PDB entry 4CFN | X-ray diffraction, 2.20 A resolution | chains C and D

Chain C:
Protein: Cyclin-dependent kinase 2
Source organism: Homo sapiens
Notes: EC 2.7.11.22, 2.7.11.23
UniProtKB: P24941 (CDK2_HUMAN); residue numbers follow UniProt; this construct covers 1-298
Chain sequence (302 residues; numbered -3 to 298; the number before each row is that of its first residue; numbers below 1 keep their minus sign (Gly-3 is residue -3)):
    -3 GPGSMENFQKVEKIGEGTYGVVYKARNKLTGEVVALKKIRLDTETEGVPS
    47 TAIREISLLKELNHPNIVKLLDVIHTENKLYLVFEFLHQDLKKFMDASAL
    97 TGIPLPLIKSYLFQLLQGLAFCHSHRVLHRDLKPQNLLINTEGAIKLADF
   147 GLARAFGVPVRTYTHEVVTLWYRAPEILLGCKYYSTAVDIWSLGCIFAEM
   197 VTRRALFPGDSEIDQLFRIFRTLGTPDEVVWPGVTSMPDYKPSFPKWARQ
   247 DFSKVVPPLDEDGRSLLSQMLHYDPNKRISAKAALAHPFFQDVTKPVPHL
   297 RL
Not modelled in the structure: -3, 295-298
Construct notes: expression tag (-3 to 0)
Modified positions: Thr160 (phosphothreonine; TPO)
Curated features (UniProtKB/Swiss-Prot):
  - active site: Asp127 (Proton acceptor)
  - binding site (ATP): Ile10 to Val18, Lys33, Glu81 to Leu83, Asp86, Lys129 to Asn132, Asp145
  - binding site (Mg(2+)): Asn132, Asp145
  - site (CDK7 binding): Lys9, Lys88, Lys89, Leu166
  - modified residue: Met1 (N-acetylmethionine), Lys6 (N6-acetyllysine), Thr14 (Phosphothreonine), Tyr15 (Phosphotyrosine), Tyr19 (Phosphotyrosine), Thr160 (Phosphothreonine)
  - natural variant: Pro45 (P45L: In a glioblastoma multiforme sample)
  - mutagenesis: Lys9 (K9F: Reduced phosphorylation by CAK), Thr14 (T14A: 2-fold increase in activity), Tyr15 (Y15F: 2-fold increase in activity), Lys88 to Lys89 (Reduced phosphorylation by CAK), Thr160 (T160A: Abolishes activity), Leu166 (L166R: Reduced phosphorylation by CAK and reduced kinase activity)
Residues lining bound ligands: JYM (6-(cyclohexylmethoxy)-8-(trifluoromethyl)-9H-purin-2-amine): Ile10, Gly11, Glu12, Gly13, Val18, Ala31, Val64, Phe80, Leu83, His84, Gln85, Asp86, Gln131, Leu134
What the authors report for this chain:
  - post-translational modification sites: Thr160
  - binding site for JYM: Lys33, Glu51, Phe80, Leu83, His84, Asp145

Chain D:
Protein: Cyclin-A2
Source organism: Homo sapiens
Notes: fragment: cdk-activating fragment, residues 175-432
UniProtKB: P20248 (CCNA2_HUMAN); residues 175-432 here = UniProt positions 175-432
Chain sequence (258 residues; row label = number of the first residue in the row):
   175 VPDYHEDIHTYLREMEVKCKPKVGYMKKQPDITNSMRAILVDWLVEVGEE
   225 YKLQNETLHLAVNYIDRFLSSMSVLRGKLQLVGTAAMLLASKFEEIYPPE
   275 VAEFVYITDDTYTKKQVLRMEHLVLKVLTFDLAAPTVNQFLTQYFLHQQP
   325 ANCKVESLAMFLGELSLIDADPYLKYLPSVIAGAAFHLALYTVTGQSWPE
   375 SLIRKTGYTLESLKPCLMDLHQTYLKAPQHAQQSIREKYKNSKYHGVSLL
   425 NPPETLNL
Not modelled in the structure: 175, 283-284

Interface between chain C and chain D:
Contacting residue pairs (66; chain C residue first):
  Leu37(C) with His296(D)
  Thr39(C) with Leu292(D)
  Thr41(C) with Val275(D); Lys288(D), hydrogen bond (backbone-side chain); Leu292(D)
  Glu42(C) with Lys266(D), hydrogen bond (backbone-side chain); Glu274(D); Val275(D), hydrogen bond (side chain-backbone); Leu292(D)
  Gly43(C) with Lys266(D); Leu292(D); Glu295(D)
  Val44(C) with Lys266(D), hydrogen bond (backbone-side chain); Glu295(D), hydrogen bond (backbone-side chain); Leu299(D), hydrophobic
  Ser46(C) with Lys266(D)
  Ile49(C) with Leu263(D), hydrophobic; Lys266(D); Leu306(D), hydrophobic
  Arg50(C) with Lys266(D); Phe267(D), hydrogen bond (side chain-backbone); Glu269(D)
  Ile52(C) with Phe304(D), hydrophobic
  Ser53(C) with Phe267(D); Phe304(D); Leu306(D)
  Lys56(C) with Thr303(D), hydrogen bond (side chain-backbone); Asp305(D), salt bridge
  Glu57(C) with Tyr185(D), hydrogen bond; Met189(D); Ala307(D)
  His71(C) with His296(D); Lys300(D); Phe304(D)
  Thr72(C) with His296(D), hydrogen bond (backbone-side chain)
  Leu76(C) with His296(D); Phe304(D), hydrophobic
  His119(C) with Tyr178(D); Ile182(D)
  Ser120(C) with Tyr178(D); Asp181(D), hydrogen bond; Ile182(D)
  His121(C) with Tyr185(D)
  Arg122(C) with Ile182(D); Tyr185(D); Ala307(D), hydrogen bond (side chain-backbone)
  Arg150(C) with Glu268(D), salt bridge; Ile270(D)
  Ala151(C) with Phe267(D), hydrophobic
  Phe152(C) with Ile182(D), hydrophobic
  Val154(C) with His179(D); Thr316(D); Gln317(D), hydrogen bond (backbone-backbone)
  Pro155(C) with Thr316(D)
  Arg157(C) with Gln228(D); Glu268(D), salt bridge
  Thr158(C) with Ile270(D)
  Tyr159(C) with Ile270(D)
  Thr160(C) with Glu269(D); Ile270(D)
  Ser276(C) with Asp177(D), hydrogen bond; Tyr178(D)
  Ala277(C) with Tyr178(D), hydrogen bond (backbone-side chain)
  Lys278(C) with Asp177(D); Tyr178(D), hydrogen bond (backbone-side chain); Asp181(D), salt bridge
Also at the interface, not in a pair above, chain C (40 interface residues in all): Asp38, Ala48, Leu54, Val69, Glu73, Ala116, Glu162, Thr182
Also at the interface, not in a pair above, chain D (34 interface residues in all): Leu186, Glu230, Tyr271, Arg293, Leu320

Summary:
40 residues of chain C and 34 residues of chain D are in contact, with 15 hydrogen bonds and 4 salt bridges.
Among the polar pairs are Lys56(C)-Asp305(D), Arg150(C)-Glu268(D) and Arg157(C)-Glu268(D). Bound to chain C:
compound JYM. The paper reports a binding site for JYM at Lys33(C), Glu51(C) and Phe80(C) among others; a
modification site at Thr160(C).
Chain C is Cyclin-dependent kinase 2 and chain D is Cyclin-A2, both from Homo sapiens; the structure,
Structure-based design of C8-substituted O6-cyclohexylmethoxyguanine CDK1 and 2 inhibitors, was determined by
X-ray diffraction together with 4CFM, 4CFU, 4CFV, 4CFW and 4CFX from the same study.
